Entry 7T6I (X-ray diffraction, 2.30 A resolution); this record covers chains B and C of the 3 polymer chains in the assembly.

Chain B:
Name: MHC class II antigen
Organism: Homo sapiens
Reference sequence: S6B6U4 (S6B6U4_HUMAN); residues 1-188 here correspond to UniProt positions 30-217 (UniProt number = residue number + 29)
Sequence (191 residues; numbered 1 to 191; the number before each row is that of its first residue):
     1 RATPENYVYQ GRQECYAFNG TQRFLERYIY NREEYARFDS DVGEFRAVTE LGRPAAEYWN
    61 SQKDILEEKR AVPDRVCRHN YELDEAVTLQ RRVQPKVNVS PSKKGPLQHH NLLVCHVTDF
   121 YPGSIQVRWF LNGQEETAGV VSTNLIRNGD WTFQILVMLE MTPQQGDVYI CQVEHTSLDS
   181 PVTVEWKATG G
Not modelled in the structure: 1, 103-109, 191
Cystine bridges: Cys15-Cys77, Cys115-Cys171
Covalently attached groups: N-acetylglucosamine (NAG) linked to Asn19
Construct notes: expression tag (189-191)

Chain C:
Name: pp65 peptide
Reference sequence: P06725 (PP65_HCMVA); numbering as in UniProt (aligned over 142-158)
Sequence (17 residues; each row starts with the number of its first residue):
   142 LPVADAVIHA SGKQMWQ
Not modelled in the structure: 142

How chain B and chain C interact:
Pairs across the interface (21):
  Gln13(B) - Ile149(C)
  Gln13(B) - His150(C)
  Gln13(B) - Ala151(C)
  Glu26(B) - Ile149(C)
  Tyr28(B) - Ala147(C)
  Tyr28(B) - Val148(C)
  Tyr28(B) - Ile149(C)  hydrogen bond (side chain-backbone)
  Tyr35(B) - Asp146(C)
  Ala55(B) - Asp146(C)
  Trp59(B) - Asp146(C)  hydrogen bond (side chain-backbone)
  Trp59(B) - Ala147(C)
  Trp59(B) - Val148(C)
  Glu68(B) - His150(C)  salt bridge
  Lys69(B) - Ile149(C)  hydrogen bond (side chain-backbone)
  Val76(B) - Ala151(C)
  His79(B) - Lys154(C)  hydrogen bond (side chain-backbone)
  His79(B) - Gln155(C)  hydrogen bond
  Asn80(B) - Gly153(C)
  Asn80(B) - Lys154(C)  hydrogen bond (side chain-backbone)
  Leu83(B) - Lys154(C)
  Asp84(B) - Lys154(C)  salt bridge
Other interface residues (no listed pair), chain B (18 interface residues in all): Arg12, Phe45, Tyr58, Ile65, Val72
Other interface residues (no listed pair), chain C (12 interface residues in all): Val144, Ser152, Met156

Overview:
18 residues of chain B face 12 of chain C across their interface, with 6 hydrogen bonds and 2 salt bridges.
Polar contacts include Glu68(B)-His150(C), Asp84(B)-Lys154(C) and Tyr28(B)-Ile149(C). N-acetylglucosamine is
covalently linked to Asn19(B).
Here chain B is MHC class II antigen (Homo sapiens) and chain C is pp65 peptide. Entry 7T6I (Crystal structure
of HLA-DP1 in complex with pp65 peptide in reverse orientation) was determined by X-ray diffraction.
